5AVC - chains D and J of the 10 polymer chains in the assembly; structure by X-ray diffraction, 2.40 A resolution.

== Chain D ==
Name: Histone H2B type 1-J
Source organism: Homo sapiens
Reference sequence: P06899 (H2B1J_HUMAN); residues 0-125 here correspond to UniProt positions 1-126 (UniProt number = residue number + 1)
Amino-acid sequence (129 residues; each row starts with the number of its first residue; numbers below 1 keep their minus sign (Gly-3 is residue -3)):
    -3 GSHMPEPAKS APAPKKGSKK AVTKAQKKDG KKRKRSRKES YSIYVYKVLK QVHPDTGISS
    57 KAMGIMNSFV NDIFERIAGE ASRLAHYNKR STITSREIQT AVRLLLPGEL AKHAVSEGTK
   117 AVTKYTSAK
Not modelled in the structure: -3 to 28
Construct notes: expression tag (-3 to -1)
Metal / ion sites: Mn2+: Val48 (shared with 1 residue of chain E)
UniProt features mapped onto this chain:
  - modified residue: Pro1 (N-acetylproline), Glu2 (ADP-ribosyl glutamic acid), Lys5 (N6-(2-hydroxyisobutyryl)lysine), Ser6 (ADP-ribosylserine), Lys11 (N6-(beta-hydroxybutyryl)lysine), Lys12 (N6-(2-hydroxyisobutyryl)lysine), Ser14 (Phosphoserine), Lys15 (N6-acetyllysine), Lys16 (N6-(beta-hydroxybutyryl)lysine), Lys20 (N6-(2-hydroxyisobutyryl)lysine), Lys23 (N6-(2-hydroxyisobutyryl)lysine), Lys24 (N6-(2-hydroxyisobutyryl)lysine), Lys34 (N6-(2-hydroxyisobutyryl)lysine), Glu35 (PolyADP-ribosyl glutamic acid), Ser36 (Phosphoserine), Lys43 (N6-(2-hydroxyisobutyryl)lysine), Lys46 (N6-(2-hydroxyisobutyryl)lysine), Lys57 (N6,N6-dimethyllysine), Arg79 (Dimethylated arginine), Lys85 (N6,N6,N6-trimethyllysine) and 6 more in UniProt
  - glycosylation: Ser112 (O-linked (GlcNAc) serine)
  - cross-link (Glycyl lysine isopeptide (Lys-Gly)): Lys5 (interchain with G-Cter in SUMO2), Lys20 (interchain with G-Cter in SUMO2), Lys34 (interchain with G-Cter in ubiquitin), Lys120 (interchain with G-Cter in ubiquitin)

== Chain J ==
Molecule: 147-nt DNA strand
Sequence (147 nucleotides; row label = number of the first residue in the row; numbers below 1 keep their minus sign (DA-73 is residue -73)):
   -73 ATCAATATCC ACCTGCAGAT ACTACCAAAA GTGTATTTGG AAACTGCTCC ATCAAAAGGC
   -13 ATGTTCAGCT GGATTCCAGC TGAACATGCC TTTTGATGGA GCAGTTTCCA AATACACTTT
    47 TGGTAGTATC TGCAGGTGGA TATTGAT
Metal / ion sites: Mn2+ site 1: DG-35, DG-34; Mn2+ site 2 near DG-3 (its only coordinating residue here); Mn2+ site 3 near DG5 (its only coordinating residue here); Mn2+ site 4 near DG27 (its only coordinating residue here); Mn2+ site 5 near DG48 (its only coordinating residue here); Mn2+ site 6 near DG61 (its only coordinating residue here)

== Interface between chain D and chain J ==
Pairs across the interface (15; chain D residue first):
  Arg29(D) - DT-29(J)  hydrogen bond to the base
  Arg29(D) - DG-28(J)  hydrogen bond to the sugar
  Arg29(D) - DC-27(J)  hydrogen bond to the phosphate
  Arg31(D) - DT-26(J)  sugar contact
  Arg31(D) - DA51(J)  hydrogen bond to the phosphate
  Ser32(D) - DT50(J)  phosphate contact
  Arg33(D) - DG49(J)  phosphate contact
  Arg33(D) - DT50(J)  phosphate contact
  Lys34(D) - DG49(J)  hydrogen bond to the phosphate
  Lys34(D) - DT50(J)  hydrogen bond to the phosphate
  Glu35(D) - DG49(J)  phosphate contact
  Ser36(D) - DG49(J)  hydrogen bond to the phosphate
  Ile39(D) - DG48(J)  phosphate contact
  Ile39(D) - DG49(J)  phosphate contact
  Tyr40(D) - DG48(J)  sugar contact
Other interface residues (no listed pair), chain D (10 interface residues in all): Lys30

== Summary ==
10 residues of chain D and 8 residues of chain J are in contact; the contacts include 7 hydrogen bonds. Polar
pairs include Arg29(D)-DT-29(J), Arg29(D)-DG-28(J) and Arg29(D)-DC-27(J). The Mn2+ site 1 is built by DG-35(J)
and DG-34(J).
Chain D is Histone H2B type 1-J (Homo sapiens) and chain J is a 147-nt DNA strand; the structure, human
nucleosome core particle, was determined by X-ray diffraction together with 5AV5, 5AV6, 5AV8, 5AV9 and 5AVB
from the same study.
